Entry 7XK3 (electron microscopy, 3.10 A resolution); this record covers chains B and D of the 6 polymer chains in the assembly.

== Chain B ==
Name: Na(+)-translocating NADH-quinone reductase subunit B
Organism: Vibrio cholerae O395
Notes: EC 7.2.1.1
UniProt: A5F5X0 (NQRB_VIBC3); residues 1-415 here = UniProt positions 1-415
Chain sequence (415 residues; numbered 1 to 415; the number before each row is that of its first residue):
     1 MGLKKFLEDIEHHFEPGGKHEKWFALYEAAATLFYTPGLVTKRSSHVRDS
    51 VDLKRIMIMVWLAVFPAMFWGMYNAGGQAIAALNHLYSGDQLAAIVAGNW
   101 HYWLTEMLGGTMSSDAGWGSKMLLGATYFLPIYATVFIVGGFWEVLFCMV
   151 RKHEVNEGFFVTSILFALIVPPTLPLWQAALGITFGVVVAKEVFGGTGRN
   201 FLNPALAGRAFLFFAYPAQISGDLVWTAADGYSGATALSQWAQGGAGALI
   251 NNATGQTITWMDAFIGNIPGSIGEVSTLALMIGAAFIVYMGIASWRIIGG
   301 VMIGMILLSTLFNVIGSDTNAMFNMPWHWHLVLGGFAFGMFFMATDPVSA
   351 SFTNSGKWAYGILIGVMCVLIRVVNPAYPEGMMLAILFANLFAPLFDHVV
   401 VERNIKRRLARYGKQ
Disordered / not traced: 1-26, 414-415
UniProt features mapped onto this chain:
  - modified residue: Thr-236 (FMN phosphoryl threonine)
  - mutagenesis: Phe-185 (F185A: Decreases riboflavin content), Trp-226 (W226L: Decreases riboflavin content)
Glycans and other covalent adducts: flavin mononucleotide (FMN) linked to Thr-236
Ligand contacts:
  - FMN (flavin mononucleotide), molecule 1: Ile-169, Leu-206, Arg-209, Phe-213, Trp-226, Ala-237, Leu-238, Ser-239, Gly-270, Ser-271, Glu-274, Gly-334, Gly-335, Phe-338, Gly-339, Met-343, Pro-379, Glu-380, Gly-381, Met-382, Met-383, Leu-384
  - FMN, molecule 2: Phe-213, Phe-214, Pro-217, Ser-221, Gly-222, Asp-223, Ala-377, Tyr-378, Pro-379
  - riboflavin (RBF): Ile-56, Met-57, Val-60, Gly-158, Val-161, Thr-162, Leu-165, Lys-191, Gly-196, Thr-197, Gly-198, Asn-200, Asn-203, Pro-204, Ala-205, Ile-292, Ala-293, Phe-342, Met-343, Thr-345, Asp-346, Pro-347, Val-348, Ser-349
Reported in the primary citation:
  - binding site for riboflavin: Thr-162, Asn-200, Asn-203, Asp-346
  - conformationally variable residues (loop rearrangement): Gly-266 to Ser-276
  - mutagenesis - E157A: decreased catalytic activity

== Chain D ==
Name: Na(+)-translocating NADH-quinone reductase subunit D
Organism: Vibrio cholerae O395
Notes: EC 7.2.1.1
UniProt: A5F5Y6 (NQRD_VIBC3); residue numbers follow UniProt; this construct covers 1-210
Chain sequence (210 residues; row label = number of the first residue in the row):
     1 MSSAKELKKSVLAPVLDNNPIALQVLGVCSALAVTTKLETAFVMTLAVMF
    51 VTALSNFFVSLIRNHIPNSVRIIVQMAIIASLVIVVDQILKAYLYDISKQ
   101 LSVFVGLIITNCIVMGRAEAFAMKSEPIPSFIDGIGNGLGYGFVLMTVGF
   151 FRELLGSGKLFGLEVLPLISNGGWYQPNGLMLLAPSAFFLIGFMIWAIRT
   201 FKPEQVEAKE
Disordered / not traced: 1-6
Ligand contacts: 2Fe-2S cluster (FES): Gly-27, Val-28, Cys-29, Asn-111, Cys-112
Reported in the primary citation:
  - 2Fe-2S cluster coordination: Cys-29, Cys-112

== Interface between chain B and chain D ==
Pairs across the interface (13):
  Trp-177(B) with Gln-176(D)
  Phe-185(B) with Phe-189(D), hydrophobic
  Val-189(B) with Phe-189(D), hydrophobic
  Phe-211(B) with Leu-180(D), hydrophobic
  Phe-214(B) with Gly-179(D); Leu-180(D)
  Ala-215(B) with Asn-178(D); Gly-179(D), hydrogen bond (backbone-backbone); Leu-180(D)
  Tyr-216(B) with Gln-176(D); Pro-177(D); Asn-178(D)
  Gln-219(B) with Gln-176(D), hydrogen bond
Other interface residues (no listed pair), chain B (11 interface residues in all): Phe-147, Gln-178, Val-193
Other interface residues (no listed pair), chain D (9 interface residues in all): Leu-183, Phe-193, Trp-196

== In short ==
11 residues of chain B face 9 of chain D across their interface, with 2 hydrogen bonds. Among the polar pairs
are Gln-219(B)/Gln-176(D) and Ala-215(B)/Gly-179(D). Bound to chain B: riboflavin and flavin mononucleotide.
The paper reports a binding site for riboflavin at Thr-162(B), Asn-200(B) and Asn-203(B) among others; E157A
of chain B reduces catalytic activity.
Chain B is Na(+)-translocating NADH-quinone reductase subunit B and chain D is Na(+)-translocating
NADH-quinone reductase subunit D, both from Vibrio cholerae O395; the structure, Cryo-EM structure of
Na+-pumping NADH-ubiquinone oxidoreductase from Vibrio cholerae, state 1, was determined by electron
microscopy together with 7XK4, 7XK5, 7XK6 and 7XK7 from the same study.
